9FFX - chains C and D of the 6 polymer chains in the assembly; structure by electron microscopy, 3.60 A resolution.

# Chain C
Name: Isoform 1 of Gamma-aminobutyric acid receptor subunit gamma-2
Organism: Homo sapiens
UniProt: P18507 (GBRG2_HUMAN), isoform P18507-2; the construct has insertions or renumbered stretches relative to UniProt, so the offset changes along the chain: 1-322 = UniProt 40-361; 400-428 = UniProt 447-475
Chain sequence (373 residues; each row starts with the number of its first residue; note: 71 numbers in that range are skipped by the numbering (no residue carries them; nothing is unmodelled there); numbers below 1 keep their minus sign (Thr-1 is residue -1)):
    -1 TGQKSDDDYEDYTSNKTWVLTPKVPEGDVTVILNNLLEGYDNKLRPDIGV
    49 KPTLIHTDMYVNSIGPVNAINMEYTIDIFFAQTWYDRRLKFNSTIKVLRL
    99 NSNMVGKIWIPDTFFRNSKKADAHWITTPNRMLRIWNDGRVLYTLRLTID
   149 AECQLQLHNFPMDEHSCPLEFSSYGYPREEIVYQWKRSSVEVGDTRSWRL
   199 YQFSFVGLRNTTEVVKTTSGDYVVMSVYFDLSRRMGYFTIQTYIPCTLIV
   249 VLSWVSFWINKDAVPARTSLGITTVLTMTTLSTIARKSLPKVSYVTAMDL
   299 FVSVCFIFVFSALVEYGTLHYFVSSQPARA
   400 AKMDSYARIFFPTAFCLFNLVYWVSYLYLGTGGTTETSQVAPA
Disordered / not traced: -1 to 24, 430-442
Differences from the reference sequence: expression tag (-1 to 0, 429-442); conflict Thr11 (Ala50 in P18507); linker (323-328)
Disulfide bonds: Cys151-Cys165
Glycans and other covalent adducts: N-acetylglucosamine (NAG) linked to Asn208
UniProt features mapped onto this chain:
  - glycosylation (N-linked (GlcNAc...) asparagine): Asn13, Asn90, Asn208

# Chain D
Name: Gamma-aminobutyric acid receptor subunit alpha-1
Organism: Homo sapiens
UniProt: P14867 (GBRA1_HUMAN); residues 5-429 here correspond to UniProt positions 32-456 (UniProt number = residue number + 27)
Chain sequence (411 residues; numbered -52 to 429; 71 numbers in that range are skipped by the numbering (no residue carries them; nothing is unmodelled there); the number before each row is that of its first residue; numbers below 1 keep their minus sign (Met-52 is residue -52)):
   -52 MDEKTTGWRGGHVVEGLAGELEQLRARLEHHPQGQREPDYDIPTTENLYF
    -2 QGTGQPSQDELKDNTTVFTRILDRLLDGYDNRLRPGLGERVTEVKTDIFV
    48 TSFGPVSDHDMEYTIDVFFRQSWKDERLKFKGPMTVLRLNNLMASKIWTP
    98 DTFFHNGKKSVAHNMTMPNKLLRITEDGTLLYTMRLTVRAECPMHLEDFP
   148 MDAHACPLKFGSYAYTRAEVVYEWTREPARSVVVAEDGSRLNQYDLLGQT
   198 VDSGIVQSSTGEYVVMTTHFHLKRKIGYFVIQTYLPCIMTVILSQVSFWL
   248 NRESVPARTVFGVTTVLTMTTLSISARNSLPKVAYATAMDWFIAVCYAFV
   298 FSALIEFATVNYFTKSQPARAA
   391 KIDRLSRIAFPLLFGIFNLVYWATYLNREPQLKAPTPHQ
Disordered / not traced: -52 to 9, 419-429
Differences from the reference sequence: initiating methionine (-52); expression tag (-51 to 4); linker (313-319)
Disulfide bonds: Cys139-Cys153
Glycans and other covalent adducts: N-acetylglucosamine (NAG) linked to Asn111
UniProt features mapped onto this chain:
  - binding site (4-aminobutanoate): Arg67, Thr130
  - binding site (3alpha-hydroxy-5alpha-pregnan-11,20-dione): Trp246
  - glycosylation (N-linked (GlcNAc...) asparagine): Asn11, Asn111

# How chain C and chain D interact
Residue-residue contacts - 67 pairs, chain C then chain D:
  Val27(C) - Leu30(D)  hydrophobic
  Val27(C) - Leu34(D)  hydrophobic
  Thr28(C) - Asp27(D)  hydrogen bond
  Thr28(C) - Leu30(D)
  Leu31(C) - Asp27(D)
  Leu31(C) - Arg29(D)
  Asn32(C) - Arg29(D)  hydrogen bond
  Leu35(C) - Arg29(D)
  Ser61(C) - Glu138(D)
  Phe77(C) - Tyr160(D)  hydrophobic
  Arg97(C) - Thr163(D)
  Arg97(C) - Glu166(D)  salt bridge
  Leu98(C) - Arg29(D)
  Asn99(C) - Trp95(D)
  Asn99(C) - Tyr162(D)  hydrogen bond
  Asn101(C) - Asn28(D)
  Met102(C) - Arg29(D)  hydrogen bond
  Ile124(C) - Thr99(D)
  Ile124(C) - Phe100(D)
  Ile124(C) - Phe101(D)  hydrophobic
  Ile124(C) - Ser107(D)
  Ile124(C) - Ala109(D)  hydrophobic
  Thr125(C) - Thr99(D)  hydrogen bond (backbone-backbone)
  Thr125(C) - Met131(D)
  Thr125(C) - Leu133(D)
  Thr126(C) - Asp98(D)
  Thr126(C) - Thr99(D)
  Asn128(C) - Phe100(D)
  Asn128(C) - Tyr160(D)
  Arg129(C) - Tyr160(D)
  Met130(C) - Tyr160(D)  hydrophobic
  Met130(C) - Ala161(D)  hydrophobic
  Arg132(C) - Ala161(D)
  Arg132(C) - Thr163(D)
  Arg132(C) - Thr207(D)  hydrogen bond (side chain-backbone)
  Arg132(C) - Tyr210(D)  hydrogen bond
  Thr142(C) - Tyr160(D)
  Leu143(C) - Tyr160(D)  hydrogen bond (backbone-side chain)
  Arg144(C) - Phe101(D)  hydrogen bond (side chain-backbone)
  Arg144(C) - His102(D)  hydrogen bond (side chain-backbone)
  Arg144(C) - Gly104(D)  hydrogen bond (side chain-backbone)
  Arg144(C) - Tyr160(D)  hydrogen bond (backbone-side chain)
  Arg197(C) - Asp57(D)  hydrogen bond (side chain-backbone)
  Arg197(C) - Lys105(D)
  Tyr199(C) - Met58(D)  hydrophobic
  Tyr199(C) - Lys279(D)
  Tyr199(C) - Val280(D)  hydrophobic
  Tyr199(C) - Ala281(D)
  Gln200(C) - Lys279(D)
  Tyr235(C) - Arg274(D)
  Tyr235(C) - Ala281(D)
  Ile257(C) - Tyr309(D)  hydrophobic
  Asp260(C) - Tyr309(D)  hydrogen bond
  Pro263(C) - Asn308(D)
  Ala264(C) - Ala305(D)
  Ala264(C) - Asn308(D)  hydrogen bond (backbone-side chain)
  Ala264(C) - Tyr309(D)
  Thr271(C) - Leu301(D)
  Leu274(C) - Val260(D)  hydrophobic
  Leu274(C) - Val263(D)  hydrophobic
  Leu274(C) - Leu264(D)  hydrophobic
  Thr278(C) - Val263(D)
  Thr278(C) - Thr267(D)
  Thr278(C) - Tyr294(D)  hydrogen bond
  Thr281(C) - Thr267(D)
  Lys285(C) - Asn275(D)
  Lys285(C) - Lys279(D)
Other interface residues (no listed pair), chain C (42 interface residues in all): His122, Leu250, Val262, Ser267, Ile270, Thr275, Ser286
Other interface residues (no listed pair), chain D (50 interface residues in all): His56, Glu59, Pro97, Val108, Thr256, Ile271, Tyr282, Phe298, Ile302

# In short
The interface between chain C and chain D involves 42 residues on one side and 50 on the other, with 16
hydrogen bonds and 1 salt bridge. Among the polar pairs are Arg97(C)-Glu166(D), Thr28(C)-Asp27(D) and
Asn32(C)-Arg29(D). Covalently linked N-acetylglucosamine: at Asn208(C).
Chain C is Isoform 1 of Gamma-aminobutyric acid receptor subunit gamma-2 and chain D is Gamma-aminobutyric
acid receptor subunit alpha-1, both from Homo sapiens; the structure, Cryo-EM structure of the
alpha1beta3gamma2 GABA(A) receptor in complex with GABA and Nb38 in the short-lived ..., was determined by
electron microscopy.
